Entry 9H28 (electron microscopy, 3.22 A resolution); this record covers chains A and D of the 6 polymer chains in the assembly.

# Chain A
Protein: Envelope protein E
Source organism: tick-borne encephalitis virus-European subtype
UniProt: chimeric construct of A0A7M3UFX3, P29837: residues 1-429 from A0A7M3UFX3 (A0A7M3UFX3_9FLAV) positions 281-709 (UniProt number = residue number + 280); residues 430-496 from P29837 positions 710-776 (UniProt number = residue number + 280)
Sequence (496 residues; row label = number of the first residue in the row):
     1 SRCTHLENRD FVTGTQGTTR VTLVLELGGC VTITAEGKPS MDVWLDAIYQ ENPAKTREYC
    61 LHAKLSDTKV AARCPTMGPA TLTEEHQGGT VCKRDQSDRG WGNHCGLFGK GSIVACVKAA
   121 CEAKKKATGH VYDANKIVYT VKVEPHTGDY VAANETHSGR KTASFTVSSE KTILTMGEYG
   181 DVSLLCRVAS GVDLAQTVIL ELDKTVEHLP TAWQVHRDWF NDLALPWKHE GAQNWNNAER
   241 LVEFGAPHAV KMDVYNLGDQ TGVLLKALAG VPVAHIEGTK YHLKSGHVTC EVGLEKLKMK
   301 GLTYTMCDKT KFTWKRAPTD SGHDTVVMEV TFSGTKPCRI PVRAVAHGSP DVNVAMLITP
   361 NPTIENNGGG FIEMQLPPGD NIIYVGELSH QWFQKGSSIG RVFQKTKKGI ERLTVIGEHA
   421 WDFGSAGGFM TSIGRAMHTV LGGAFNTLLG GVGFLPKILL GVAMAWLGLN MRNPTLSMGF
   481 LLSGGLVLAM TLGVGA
Swiss-Prot annotation at these positions:
  - site: Ala496 (Cleavage)
Covalent attachments: N-acetylglucosamine (NAG) linked to Asn154
From the paper describing this entry:
  - post-translational modification sites: Asn154

# Chain D
Protein: Small envelope protein M
Source organism: tick-borne encephalitis virus-European subtype
UniProt: A0A7M3UFX3 (A0A7M3UFX3_9FLAV); residues 1-75 here correspond to UniProt positions 206-280 (UniProt number = residue number + 205)
Sequence (75 residues; each row starts with the number of its first residue):
     1 SVLIPSHAQG ELTGRGHKWL EGDSLRTHLT RVEGWVWKNK LLALAMVTVV WLTLESVVTR
    61 VAVLVVLLCL APVYA

# Chain A / chain D interface
Contacting residue pairs - 46 pairs, chain A then chain D:
  Asn8(A) with Arg15(D)
  Glu26(A) with Arg15(D), salt bridge
  Leu27(A) with Arg15(D)
  Gly28(A) with Arg15(D)
  Pro210(A) with Trp19(D)
  Trp213(A) with Trp19(D)
  Gln214(A) with Leu12(D)
  Val215(A) with His7(D)
  His216(A) with His7(D), hydrogen bond (backbone-side chain); Glu11(D)
  Trp219(A) with Ile4(D), hydrophobic; Pro5(D), hydrogen bond (side chain-backbone); Ser6(D); His7(D)
  Ala224(A) with Val2(D); Leu3(D)
  Leu225(A) with Val2(D), hydrophobic; Ile4(D), hydrophobic
  Arg240(A) with Val2(D)
  Leu241(A) with Val2(D), hydrophobic
  Gln260(A) with Val2(D)
  Leu265(A) with Trp19(D)
  Lys266(A) with Asp23(D), salt bridge
  Ala267(A) with Ile4(D); Ser6(D); His7(D), hydrogen bond (backbone-backbone)
  Gly270(A) with Lys18(D); Leu20(D), hydrogen bond (backbone-backbone)
  Val271(A) with His7(D); Lys18(D); Trp19(D), hydrogen bond (backbone-backbone)
  Pro272(A) with Leu12(D); His17(D)
  Val273(A) with His17(D), hydrogen bond (backbone-backbone)
  Lys284(A) with Gly16(D)
  Ser285(A) with Thr13(D); Gly14(D); Gly16(D)
  Glu411(A) with Arg15(D), salt bridge
  Val415(A) with Thr13(D); Gly14(D)
  Ile416(A) with Thr13(D)
  Leu455(A) with His28(D)
  Val494(A) with Gly10(D)
  Ala496(A) with Gln9(D), hydrogen bond (backbone-backbone); Gly10(D), hydrogen bond (backbone-backbone)
Other interface residues (no listed pair), chain A (42 interface residues in all): Leu209, Leu223, Leu257, Val263, Leu264, Leu268, Ala269, His287, Lys408, Arg412, Phe454, Trp466
Other interface residues (no listed pair), chain D (26 interface residues in all): Ser1, Ala8, Ser24, Leu25, Val58, Thr59

# Overview
The interface between chain A and chain D involves 42 residues on one side and 26 on the other, with 8
hydrogen bonds and 3 salt bridges. Among the polar pairs are Glu26(A)-Arg15(D), Lys266(A)-Asp23(D) and
Glu411(A)-Arg15(D). The paper reports a modification site at Asn154(A).
Chain A is Envelope protein E and chain D is Small envelope protein M, both from tick-borne encephalitis
virus-European subtype; the structure, Alternative conformation LGTV with TBEV prME, was determined by
electron microscopy, deposited together with 9FK0 and 9FOJ.
